7UR6 - chains D and E of the 12 polymer chains in the assembly; structure by electron microscopy, 3.46 A resolution.

== Chain D ==
Name: Heavy Chain
Organism: Macaca mulatta
Amino-acid sequence (130 residues; row label = number of the first residue in the row; a row labelled like 35A-35B holds insertion residues (35A, then the next letters in order)):
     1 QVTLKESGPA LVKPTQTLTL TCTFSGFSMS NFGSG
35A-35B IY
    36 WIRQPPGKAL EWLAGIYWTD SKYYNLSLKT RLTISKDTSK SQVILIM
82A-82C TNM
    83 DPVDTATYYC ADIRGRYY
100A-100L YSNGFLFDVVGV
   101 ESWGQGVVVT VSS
Disulfide bonds: Cys-22/Cys-92

== Chain E ==
Name: Light Chain
Organism: Macaca mulatta
Amino-acid sequence (110 residues; row label = number of the first residue in the row; note: 1 number in that range is skipped by the numbering (no residue carries it; nothing is unmodelled there); a row labelled like 27A-27B holds insertion residues (27A, then the next letters in order)):
     1 QSVLTQPPS
    11 ASEAARKTVT ISCSGSR
27A-27B SN
    28 IGSNSVSWYK QVPGTAPKLL IKYNDQRPSG VSDRFSGSKS GTSASLAISG LQTEDEADYY
    88 CATWDDSL
95A-95B NG
    96 YIFGVGTRLI VL
Not modelled in the structure: 1, 107
Disulfide bonds: Cys-23/Cys-88

== How chain D and chain E interact ==
Residue-residue contacts - 32 pairs, chain D then chain E:
  Tyr-35B(D) with Trp-91(E); Tyr-96(E), hydrophobic
  Ile-37(D) with Phe-98(E), hydrophobic
  Gln-39(D) with Gln-38(E), hydrogen bond; Tyr-87(E)
  Ala-44(D) with Tyr-87(E), hydrophobic; Gly-99(E); Val-100(E)
  Leu-45(D) with Phe-98(E), hydrophobic
  Trp-47(D) with Asn-95A(E); Gly-95B(E); Tyr-96(E)
  Tyr-52(D) with Trp-91(E)
  Tyr-58(D) with Asn-95A(E)
  Tyr-59(D) with Leu-95(E)
  Asn-60(D) with Leu-95(E)
  Leu-61(D) with Leu-95(E), hydrophobic
  Tyr-91(D) with Thr-42(E); Ala-43(E)
  Arg-98(D) with Tyr-50(E), hydrogen bond
  Val-100I(D) with Ser-32(E); Tyr-96(E), hydrophobic
  Val-100J(D) with Ser-34(E); Lys-49(E); Tyr-50(E)
  Gly-100K(D) with Ser-34(E); Tyr-36(E)
  Val-100L(D) with Tyr-36(E), hydrogen bond (backbone-side chain); Leu-46(E)
  Glu-101(D) with Leu-46(E)
  Trp-103(D) with Pro-44(E)
  Gly-104(D) with Ala-43(E)
Other interface residues (no listed pair), chain D (22 interface residues in all): Lys-43, Asp-100H
Other interface residues (no listed pair), chain E (21 interface residues in all): Ile-48, Gly-101

== Summary ==
22 residues of chain D face 21 of chain E across their interface; the contacts include 3 hydrogen bonds. Polar
pairs include Gln-39(D)/Gln-38(E), Arg-98(D)/Tyr-50(E) and Val-100L(D)/Tyr-36(E).
Chain D is Heavy Chain and chain E is Light Chain, both from Macaca mulatta; the structure, Cryo-EM structure
of SHIV-elicited, FP-directed Rhesus Fab RM6561.DH1021.14 in complex with stabilized HIV-1 Env Ce1176
DS-SOSIP.664, was determined by electron microscopy.
